Entry 2HXH (electron microscopy, 11.00 A resolution (very low resolution: no residue pairs are listed; an interface is given only as per-side residue counts)); this record covers chains A and B of the 3 polymer chains in the assembly.

Chain A:
Name: Tubulin alpha chain
Source organism: Sus scrofa
UniProtKB: P02550 (TBA_PIG); numbering as in UniProt (aligned over 1-451)
Sequence (451 residues; numbered 1 to 451; the number before each row is that of its first residue):
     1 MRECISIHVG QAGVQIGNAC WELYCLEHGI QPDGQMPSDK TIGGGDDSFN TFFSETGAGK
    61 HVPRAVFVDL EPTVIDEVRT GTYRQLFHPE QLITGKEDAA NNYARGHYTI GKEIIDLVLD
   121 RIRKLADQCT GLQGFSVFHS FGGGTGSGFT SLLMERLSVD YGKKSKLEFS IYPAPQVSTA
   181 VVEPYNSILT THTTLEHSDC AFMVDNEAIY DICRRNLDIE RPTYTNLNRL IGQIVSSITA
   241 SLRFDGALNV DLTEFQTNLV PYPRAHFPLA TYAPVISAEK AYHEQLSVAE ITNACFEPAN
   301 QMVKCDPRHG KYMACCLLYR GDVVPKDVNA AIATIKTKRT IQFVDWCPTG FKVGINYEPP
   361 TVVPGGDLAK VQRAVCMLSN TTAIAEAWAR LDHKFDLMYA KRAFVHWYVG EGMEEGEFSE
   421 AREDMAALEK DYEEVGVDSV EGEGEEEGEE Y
Not modelled in the structure: 1, 35-60, 440-451
UniProt features mapped onto this chain:
  - active site: Glu254
  - binding site (GTP): Gly10, Gln11, Ala12, Gln15, Glu71, Ala99, Ser140, Gly143, Gly144, Thr145, Gly146, Thr179, Glu183, Asn206, Tyr224, Asn228, Leu252
  - binding site (Mg(2+)): Glu71
  - site: Tyr451 (Involved in polymerization)
  - modified residue: Lys40 (N6-acetyllysine), Tyr282 (3'-nitrotyrosine), Ser439 (Phosphoserine), Glu443 (5-glutamyl polyglutamate), Glu445 (5-glutamyl polyglutamate), Tyr451 (3'-nitrotyrosine)
  - natural variant: Ala265 (A265G; A265I), Thr271 to Ala273 (sequence variant, change not given here)
Residues lining bound ligands: GTP (guanosine-5'-triphosphate): Gly10, Gln11, Ala12, Gln15, Ile16, Ala99, Ala100, Asn101, Ser140, Gly142, Gly143, Gly144, Thr145, Gly146, Ile171, Thr179, Glu183, Asn206, Tyr224, Leu227, Asn228

Chain B:
Name: Tubulin beta chain
Source organism: Sus scrofa
UniProtKB: P02554 (TBB_PIG); residue numbers follow UniProt; this construct covers 1-44, 47-360, 369-445
Sequence (445 residues; numbered 1 to 455; 10 numbers in that range are skipped by the numbering (no residue carries them; nothing is unmodelled there); the number before each row is that of its first residue):
     1 MREIVHIQAG QCGNQIGAKF WEVISDEHGI DPTGSYHGDS DLQL
    47 ERINVYYNEA AGNKYVPRAI LVDLEPGTMD SVRSGPFGQI FRPDNFVFGQ SGAGNNWAKG
   107 HYTEGAELVD SVLDVVRKES ESCDCLQGFQ LTHSLGGGTG SGMGTLLISK IREEYPDRIM
   167 NTFSVVPSPK VSDTVVEPYN ATLSVHQLVE NTDETYCIDN EALYDICFRT LKLTTPTYGD
   227 LNHLVSATMS GVTTCLRFPG QLNADLRKLA VNMVPFPRLH FFMPGFAPLT SRGSQQYRAL
   287 TVPELTQQMF DAKNMMAACD PRHGRYLTVA AVFRGRMSMK EVDEQMLNVQ NKNSSYFVEW
   347 IPNNVKTAVC DIPP
   369 RGLKMSATFI GNSTAIQELF KRISEQFTAM FRRKAFLHWY TGEGMDEMEF TEAESNMNDL
   429 VSEYQQYQDA TADEQGEFEE EGEEDEA
Not modelled in the structure: 1, 438-455
UniProt features mapped onto this chain:
  - motif: Met1 to Ile4 (MREI motif)
  - binding site (GTP): Gln11, Gly142, Gly144
  - modified residue: Ser40 (Phosphoserine)
  - natural variant: His37 (H37V: In 2nd form)
Residues lining bound ligands:
  - GDP (guanosine-5'-diphosphate): Gly10, Gln11, Cys12, Gln15, Ile16, Ala99, Asn101, Ser140, Gly142, Gly143, Gly144, Thr145, Gly146, Val171, Asp179, Thr180, Glu183, Asn206, Tyr224, Leu227, Asn228
  - GTP (guanosine-5'-triphosphate): Gln247, Leu248, Lys254
  - taxol (TA1): Glu22, Val23, Asp26, Glu27, Leu217, Asp226, His229, Leu230, Ala233, Ser236, Gly237, Phe272, Pro274, Leu275, Thr276, Ser277, Arg278, Pro360, Arg369, Gly370, Leu371

How chain A and chain B interact:
At this resolution (11 A) residue pairs are not listed: 38 residues of chain A and 39 of chain B lie at the interface.

Summary:
38 residues of chain A and 39 residues of chain B are in contact. GTP is bound between chain A and chain B.
Bound to chain B: GDP and taxol.
Chain A is Tubulin alpha chain and chain B is Tubulin beta chain, both from Sus scrofa; the structure, KIF1A
head-microtubule complex structure in adp-form, was determined by electron microscopy together with 2HXF from
the same study.
